6I7T - chains A and H of the 16 polymer chains in the assembly; structure by electron microscopy, 4.61 A resolution (low resolution: residue-level contacts below are approximate; hydrogen-bond / salt-bridge calls are withheld).

# Chain A
Protein: Translation initiation factor eIF-2B subunit alpha
Source organism: Saccharomyces cerevisiae
UniProtKB: P14741 (EI2BA_YEAST); numbering as in UniProt (aligned over 1-305)
Sequence (305 residues; numbered 1 to 305; the number before each row is that of its first residue):
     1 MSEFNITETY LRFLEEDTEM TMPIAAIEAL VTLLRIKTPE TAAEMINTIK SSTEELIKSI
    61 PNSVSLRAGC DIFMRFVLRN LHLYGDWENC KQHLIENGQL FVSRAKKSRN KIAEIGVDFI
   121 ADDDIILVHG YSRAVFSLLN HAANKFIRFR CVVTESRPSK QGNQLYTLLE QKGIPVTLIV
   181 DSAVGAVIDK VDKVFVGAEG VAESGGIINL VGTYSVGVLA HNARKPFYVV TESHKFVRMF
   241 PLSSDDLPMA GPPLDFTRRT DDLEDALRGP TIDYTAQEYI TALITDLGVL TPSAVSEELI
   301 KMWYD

# Chain H
Protein: Translation initiation factor eIF-2B subunit epsilon
Source organism: Saccharomyces cerevisiae
UniProtKB: P32501 (EI2BE_YEAST); residue numbers follow UniProt; this construct covers 1-712
Sequence (712 residues; each row starts with the number of its first residue):
     1 MAGKKGQKKS GLGNHGKNSD MDVEDRLQAV VLTDSYETRF MPLTAVKPRC LLPLANVPLI
    61 EYTLEFLAKA GVHEVFLICS SHANQINDYI ENSKWNLPWS PFKITTIMSP EARCTGDVMR
   121 DLDNRGIITG DFILVSGDVL TNIDFSKMLE FHKKMHLQDK DHISTMCLSK ASTYPKTRTI
   181 EPAAFVLDKS TSRCIYYQDL PLPSSREKTS IQIDPELLDN VDEFVIRNDL IDCRIDICTS
   241 HVPLIFQENF DYQSLRTDFV KGVISSDILG KHIYAYLTDE YAVRVESWQT YDTISQDFLG
   301 RWCYPLVLDS NIQDDQTYSY ESRHIYKEKD VVLAQSCKIG KCTAIGSGTK IGEGTKIENS
   361 VIGRNCQIGE NIRIKNSFIW DDCIIGNNSI IDHSLIASNA TLGSNVRLND GCIIGFNVKI
   421 DDNMDLDRNT KISASPLKNA GSRMYDNESN EQFDQDLDDQ TLAVSIVGDK GVGYIYESEV
   481 SDDEDSSTEA CKEINTLSNQ LDELYLSDDS ISSATKKTKK RRTMSVNSIY TDREEIDSEF
   541 EDEDFEKEGI ATVERAMENN HDLDTALLEL NTLRMSMNVT YHEVRIATIT ALLRRVYHFI
   601 ATQTLGPKDA VVKVFNQWGL LFKRQAFDEE EYIDLMNIIM EKIVEQSFDK PDLILFSALV
   661 SLYDNDIIEE DVIYKWWDNV STDPRYDEVK KLTVKWVEWL QNADEESSSE EE
Unresolved in the structure: 1-23, 434-712

# Interface between chain A and chain H
Contacting residue pairs (8; chain A residue first):
  Asp122(A) - Lys327(H)
  Asp122(A) - Leu333(H)
  Arg148(A) - Leu333(H)
  Arg148(A) - Ala334(H)
  Arg148(A) - Cys337(H)
  Phe149(A) - Gln335(H)
  Arg150(A) - Gln335(H)
  Pro175(A) - Gln335(H)
Interface residues without a listed pair, chain H (6 interface residues in all): Ile339

# Overview
5 residues of chain A face 6 of chain H across their interface.
Here chain A is Translation initiation factor eIF-2B subunit alpha and chain H is Translation initiation
factor eIF-2B subunit epsilon, both from Saccharomyces cerevisiae. Entry 6I7T (eIF2B:eIF2 complex) was
determined by electron microscopy, deposited together with 6I3M.
